Entry 5T4F (X-ray diffraction, 1.90 A resolution); this record covers chains A and B.

== Chain A (and B) ==
Protein: Dipeptidyl peptidase 4
Source organism: Homo sapiens
Notes: EC 3.4.14.5; chain B of this document is another copy of the same molecule, construct and numbering; everything in this record applies to it too
UniProtKB: P27487 (DPP4_HUMAN); residues 40-766 here = UniProt positions 40-766
Amino-acid sequence (728 residues; numbered 39 to 766; the number before each row is that of its first residue):
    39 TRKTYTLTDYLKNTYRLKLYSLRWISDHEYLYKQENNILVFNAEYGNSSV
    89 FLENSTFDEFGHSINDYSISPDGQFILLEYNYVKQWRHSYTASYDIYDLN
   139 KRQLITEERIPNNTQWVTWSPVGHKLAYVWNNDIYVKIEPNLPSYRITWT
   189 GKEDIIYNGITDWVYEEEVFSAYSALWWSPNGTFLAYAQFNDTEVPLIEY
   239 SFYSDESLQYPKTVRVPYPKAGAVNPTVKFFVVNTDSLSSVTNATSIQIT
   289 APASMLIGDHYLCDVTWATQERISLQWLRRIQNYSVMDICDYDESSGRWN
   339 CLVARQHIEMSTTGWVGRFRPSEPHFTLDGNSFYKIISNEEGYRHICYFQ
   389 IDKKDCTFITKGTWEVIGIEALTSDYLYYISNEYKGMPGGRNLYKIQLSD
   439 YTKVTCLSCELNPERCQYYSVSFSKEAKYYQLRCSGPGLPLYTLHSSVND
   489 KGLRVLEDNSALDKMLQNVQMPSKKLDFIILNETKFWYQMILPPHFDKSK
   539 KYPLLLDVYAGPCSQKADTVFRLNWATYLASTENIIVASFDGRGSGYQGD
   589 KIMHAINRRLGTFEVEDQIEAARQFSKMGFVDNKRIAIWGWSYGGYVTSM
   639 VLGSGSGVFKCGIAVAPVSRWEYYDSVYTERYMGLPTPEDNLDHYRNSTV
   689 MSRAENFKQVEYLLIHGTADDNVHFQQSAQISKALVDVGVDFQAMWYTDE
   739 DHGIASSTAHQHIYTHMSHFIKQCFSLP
Differences from the reference sequence: expression tag (39)
Swiss-Prot annotation at these positions:
  - active site (Charge relay system): Ser630, Asp708, His740
  - glycosylation (N-linked (GlcNAc...) asparagine): Asn85, Asn92, Asn150, Asn219, Asn229, Asn281, Asn321, Asn520, Asn685
  - mutagenesis: Asn85 (N85A: Does not inhibit dipeptidyl peptidase activity, interaction with ADA and homodimer formation), Asn92 (N92A: Does not inhibit dipeptidyl peptidase activity, interaction with ADA and homodimer formation), Asn150 (N150A: Does not inhibit dipeptidyl peptidase activity, interaction with ADA and homodimer formation), Glu205 (E205K: Inhibits dipeptidyl peptidase activity), Glu206 (E206L: Inhibits dipeptidyl peptidase activity), Asn219 (N219A: Does not inhibit dipeptidyl peptidase activity, interaction with ADA and homodimer formation), Asn229 (N229A: Does not inhibit dipeptidyl peptidase activity, interaction with ADA and homodimer formation), Asn281 (N281A: Does not inhibit dipeptidyl peptidase activity, interaction with ADA and homodimer formation), Asn321 (N321A: Does not inhibit dipeptidyl peptidase activity, interaction with ADA and homodimer formation), Asn520 (N520A: Does not inhibit dipeptidyl peptidase activity, interaction with ADA and homodimer formation), Asn685 (N685A: Does not inhibit dipeptidyl peptidase activity, interaction with ADA and homodimer formation), His750 (H750A: Inhibits weakly homodimerization and dipeptidyl peptidase activity ...)
Disulfide bonds: Cys328-Cys339, Cys385-Cys394, Cys444-Cys447, Cys454-Cys472, Cys649-Cys762
Covalent attachments: N-acetylglucosamine (NAG) linked to Asn85, Asn150, Asn219, Asn229, Asn281, Asn321
Metal / ion sites: Na+: Gly490, Leu491 (shared with Leu276(B), Val279(B) of chain B)
Small-molecule neighbours: 34p (75M; 4-({2-[(3R)-3-aminopiperidin-1-yl]-3-(but-2-yn-1-yl)-4-oxo-3,4-dihydro-5H-imidazo[2,1-b]purin-5-yl}methyl)benzonitrile): Arg125, Glu205, Glu206, Phe357, Tyr547, Trp629, Ser630, Tyr631, Gly632, Val656, Tyr662, Tyr666, Asn710, Val711

== Chain A / chain B interface ==
Contacting residue pairs (117; chain A residue first):
  Pro234(A) - Tyr248(B)
  Leu235(A) - Tyr248(B)
  Ile236(A) - Pro249(B)
  Glu237(A) - Ser239(B)
  Glu237(A) - Thr251(B)  hydrogen bond
  Glu237(A) - Arg253(B)  salt bridge
  Tyr238(A) - Ser239(B)
  Ser239(A) - Glu237(B)
  Ser239(A) - Tyr238(B)
  Tyr241(A) - Phe713(B)
  Tyr241(A) - Gln714(B)
  Tyr241(A) - Ala717(B)  hydrophobic
  Tyr241(A) - Gln718(B)  hydrogen bond (backbone-side chain)
  Ser242(A) - Gln718(B)  hydrogen bond (backbone-side chain)
  Ser242(A) - Lys721(B)  hydrogen bond (backbone-side chain)
  Asp243(A) - Gln718(B)
  Glu244(A) - Arg658(B)  salt bridge
  Glu244(A) - Tyr661(B)  hydrogen bond (backbone-side chain)
  Glu244(A) - Thr687(B)
  Glu244(A) - Met689(B)
  Glu244(A) - Gln718(B)
  Ser245(A) - Arg658(B)
  Leu246(A) - Tyr661(B)
  Leu246(A) - Gln714(B)  hydrogen bond (backbone-side chain)
  Gln247(A) - Lys258(B)
  Gln247(A) - Ala259(B)  hydrogen bond (side chain-backbone)
  Gln247(A) - Glu660(B)  hydrogen bond (side chain-backbone)
  Gln247(A) - Tyr661(B)
  Gln247(A) - Gln714(B)  hydrogen bond (backbone-side chain)
  Tyr248(A) - Pro234(B)
  Tyr248(A) - Leu235(B)
  Tyr248(A) - Tyr256(B)  hydrogen bond (side chain-backbone)
  Tyr248(A) - Pro257(B)
  Tyr248(A) - Lys258(B)  hydrogen bond (side chain-backbone)
  Tyr248(A) - Ala261(B)
  Pro249(A) - Ile236(B)
  Pro249(A) - Gln714(B)
  Thr251(A) - Glu237(B)  hydrogen bond
  Arg253(A) - Glu237(B)  salt bridge
  Arg253(A) - Arg253(B)
  Tyr256(A) - Tyr248(B)  hydrogen bond (backbone-side chain)
  Pro257(A) - Tyr248(B)
  Lys258(A) - Gln247(B)
  Lys258(A) - Tyr248(B)  hydrogen bond (backbone-side chain)
  Ala259(A) - Gln247(B)  hydrogen bond (backbone-side chain)
  Ala261(A) - Tyr248(B)
  Arg658(A) - Glu244(B)  salt bridge
  Arg658(A) - Ser245(B)
  Glu660(A) - Gln247(B)  hydrogen bond (backbone-side chain)
  Tyr661(A) - Glu244(B)  hydrogen bond (side chain-backbone)
  Tyr661(A) - Leu246(B)
  Tyr661(A) - Gln247(B)
  Thr687(A) - Glu244(B)
  Met689(A) - Glu244(B)
  Leu702(A) - Trp734(B)  hydrophobic
  Phe713(A) - Tyr241(B)
  Phe713(A) - Trp734(B)  hydrophobic
  Gln714(A) - Tyr241(B)
  Gln714(A) - Leu246(B)
  Gln714(A) - Gln247(B)  hydrogen bond (side chain-backbone)
  Gln714(A) - Pro249(B)
  Ser716(A) - Trp734(B)
  Ala717(A) - Tyr241(B)  hydrophobic
  Ala717(A) - Trp734(B)
  Ala717(A) - Thr736(B)  hydrogen bond (backbone-side chain)
  Gln718(A) - Tyr241(B)  hydrogen bond (side chain-backbone)
  Gln718(A) - Ser242(B)  hydrogen bond (side chain-backbone)
  Gln718(A) - Asp243(B)  hydrogen bond (side chain-backbone)
  Gln718(A) - Glu244(B)
  Ser720(A) - Trp734(B)  hydrogen bond
  Ser720(A) - Thr736(B)  hydrogen bond
  Lys721(A) - Ser242(B)  hydrogen bond (side chain-backbone)
  Lys721(A) - Thr736(B)
  Lys721(A) - Asp737(B)
  Val724(A) - Tyr735(B)  hydrophobic
  Val724(A) - Thr746(B)
  Val724(A) - Ala747(B)  hydrophobic
  Val724(A) - His750(B)
  Asp725(A) - Thr746(B)  hydrogen bond
  Val728(A) - His750(B)  hydrogen bond (backbone-side chain)
  Asp729(A) - His750(B)
  Asp729(A) - His754(B)  salt bridge
  Asp729(A) - His757(B)  salt bridge
  Phe730(A) - Met733(B)
  Phe730(A) - His750(B)
  Phe730(A) - His754(B)
  Gln731(A) - His754(B)
  Ala732(A) - Ala732(B)
  Ala732(A) - Met733(B)  hydrophobic
  Ala732(A) - Trp734(B)  hydrophobic
  Met733(A) - Phe730(B)
  Met733(A) - Ala732(B)  hydrophobic
  Met733(A) - Trp734(B)
  Trp734(A) - Leu702(B)  hydrophobic
  Trp734(A) - Phe713(B)
  Trp734(A) - Ser716(B)
  Trp734(A) - Ala717(B)
  Trp734(A) - Ser720(B)  hydrogen bond
  Trp734(A) - Ala732(B)  hydrophobic
  Trp734(A) - Met733(B)
  Trp734(A) - Trp734(B)
  Tyr735(A) - Val724(B)  hydrophobic
  Thr736(A) - Ala717(B)  hydrogen bond (side chain-backbone)
  Thr736(A) - Ser720(B)  hydrogen bond
  Thr736(A) - Lys721(B)
  Asp737(A) - Lys721(B)
  Thr746(A) - Val724(B)
  Thr746(A) - Asp725(B)  hydrogen bond
  Ala747(A) - Val724(B)  hydrophobic
  His750(A) - Val724(B)
  His750(A) - Val728(B)  hydrogen bond (side chain-backbone)
  His750(A) - Asp729(B)
  His750(A) - Phe730(B)
  His754(A) - Asp729(B)  salt bridge
  His754(A) - Phe730(B)
  His754(A) - Gln731(B)
  His757(A) - Asp729(B)
Interface residues without a listed pair, chain A (53 interface residues in all): Leu723

== Overview ==
The interface between chain A and chain B involves 53 residues on one side and 52 on the other, with 32
hydrogen bonds and 7 salt bridges. Polar pairs include Glu237(A)-Arg253(B), Glu244(A)-Arg658(B) and
Asp729(A)-His754(B). Bound to chain A: 34p.
Both chains are Dipeptidyl peptidase 4 (Homo sapiens). Entry 5T4F (Human DPP4 in complex with ligand 34p) was
determined by X-ray diffraction (same publication as 5T4B, 5T4E and 5T4H).
